Entry 7K5Y (electron microscopy, 2.76 A resolution); this record covers chains C and J of the 13 polymer chains in the assembly.

Chain C:
Molecule: Histone H2A type 1-B/E
Source organism: Homo sapiens
Reference sequence: P04908 (H2A1B_HUMAN); residues 0-129 here correspond to UniProt positions 1-130 (UniProt number = residue number + 1)
Sequence (130 residues; numbered 0 to 129; the number before each row is that of its first residue; numbering starts at 0):
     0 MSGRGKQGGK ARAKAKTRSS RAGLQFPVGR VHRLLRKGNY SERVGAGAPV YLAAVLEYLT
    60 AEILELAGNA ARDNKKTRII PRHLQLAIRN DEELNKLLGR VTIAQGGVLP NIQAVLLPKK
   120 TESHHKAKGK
Unresolved in the structure: 0-9, 119-129
Swiss-Prot annotation at these positions:
  - modified residue: Ser1 (N-acetylserine), Arg3 (Citrulline), Lys5 (N6-(2-hydroxyisobutyryl)lysine), Lys9 (N6-(2-hydroxyisobutyryl)lysine), Lys13 (N6-(beta-hydroxybutyryl)lysine), Lys36 (N6-(2-hydroxyisobutyryl)lysine), Lys74 (N6-(2-hydroxyisobutyryl)lysine), Lys75 (N6-(2-hydroxyisobutyryl)lysine), Lys95 (N6-(2-hydroxyisobutyryl)lysine), Gln104 (N5-methylglutamine), Lys118 (N6-(2-hydroxyisobutyryl)lysine), Lys119 (N6-crotonyllysine), Thr120 (Phosphothreonine), Lys125 (N6-crotonyllysine)
  - cross-link (Glycyl lysine isopeptide (Lys-Gly)): Lys13 (interchain with G-Cter in ubiquitin), Lys15 (interchain with G-Cter in ubiquitin), Lys119 (interchain with G-Cter in ubiquitin)

Chain J:
Molecule: 197-nt DNA strand
Source organism: Homo sapiens
Sequence (197 nucleotides; each row starts with the number of its first residue):
     1 GGGGTGGTCG CTGTTCAATA CATGCACAGG ATGTATATAT CTGACACGTG CCTGGAGACT
    61 AGGGAGTAAT CCCCTTGGCG GTTAAAACGC GGGGGACAGC GCGTACGTGC GTTTAAGCGG
   121 TGCTAGAGCT GTCTACGACC AATTGAGCGG CCTCGGCACC GGGATTCTCC AGGGCGGCCG
   181 CGTATAGGGT CCAGCCC

How chain C and chain J interact:
Contacting residue pairs (14):
  Arg11(C) with DA56(J), base contact; DG57(J), sugar contact
  Ala12(C) with DA58(J), phosphate contact
  Lys13(C) with DG57(J), phosphate contact
  Ala14(C) with DA56(J), phosphate contact; DG57(J), phosphate contact
  Lys15(C) with DA56(J), sugar contact; DG57(J), hydrogen bond to the phosphate
  Arg17(C) with DA56(J), salt bridge to the phosphate
  Arg20(C) with DG57(J), salt bridge to the phosphate
  Gly28(C) with DA56(J), phosphate contact
  Arg32(C) with DG55(J), salt bridge to the phosphate
  Arg42(C) with DG64(J), sugar contact
  Arg77(C) with DC45(J), sugar contact
Interface residues without a listed pair, chain C (13 interface residues in all): Thr16, Arg29
Interface residues without a listed pair, chain J (8 interface residues in all): DG54, DG62

In short:
13 residues of chain C and 8 residues of chain J are in contact, with 1 hydrogen bond and 3 salt bridges.
Polar contacts include Lys15(C)-DG57(J), Arg17(C)-DA56(J) and Arg20(C)-DG57(J).
Here chain C is Histone H2A type 1-B/E and chain J is a 197-nt DNA strand, both from Homo sapiens. Entry 7K5Y
(Cryo-EM structure of a chromatosome containing human linker histone H1.4) was determined by electron
microscopy (same publication as 7K5X, 7K60, 7K61 and 7K63).
